Entry 9CGV (electron microscopy, 2.70 A resolution); this record covers chains B and C of the 6 polymer chains in the assembly.

== Chain B ==
Protein: Non-structural protein 8
Organism: Severe acute respiratory syndrome coronavirus 2
UniProt: P0DTD1 (R1AB_SARS2); residues 1-198 here correspond to UniProt positions 3943-4140 (UniProt number = residue number + 3942)
Sequence (198 residues; numbered 1 to 198; the number before each row is that of its first residue):
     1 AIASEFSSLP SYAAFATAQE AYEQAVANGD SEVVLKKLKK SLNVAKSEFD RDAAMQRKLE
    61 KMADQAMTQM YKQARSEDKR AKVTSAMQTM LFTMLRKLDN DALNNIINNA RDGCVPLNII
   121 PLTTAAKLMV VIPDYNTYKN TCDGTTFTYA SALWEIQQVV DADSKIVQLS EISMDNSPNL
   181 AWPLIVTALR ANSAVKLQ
Not modelled in the structure: 1-62, 194-198
UniProt features mapped onto this chain:
  - site: Gln198 (Cleavage)

== Chain C ==
Protein: Non-structural protein 7
Organism: Severe acute respiratory syndrome coronavirus 2
UniProt: P0DTD1 (R1AB_SARS2); residues 1-83 here correspond to UniProt positions 3860-3942 (UniProt number = residue number + 3859)
Sequence (83 residues; row label = number of the first residue in the row):
     1 SKMSDVKCTS VVLLSVLQQL RVESSSKLWA QCVQLHNDIL LAKDTTEAFE KMVSLLSVLL
    61 SMQGAVDINK LCEEMLDNRA TLQ
Not modelled in the structure: 74-83
UniProt features mapped onto this chain:
  - site: Gln83 (Cleavage)

== Chain B / chain C interface ==
Pairs across the interface (7):
  Ala162(B) - Ser26(C)
  Asp163(B) - Ser24(C)
  Asp163(B) - Ser25(C)
  Asp163(B) - Ser26(C)  hydrogen bond (side chain-backbone)
  Pro178(B) - Lys27(C)
  Leu180(B) - Lys27(C)  hydrogen bond (backbone-side chain)
  Trp182(B) - Ser26(C)
Other interface residues (no listed pair), chain B (6 interface residues in all): Ala181

== Summary ==
The interface between chain B and chain C involves 6 residues on one side and 4 on the other; the contacts
include 2 hydrogen bonds. Polar contacts include Asp163(B)-Ser26(C) and Leu180(B)-Lys27(C).
Here chain B is Non-structural protein 8 and chain C is Non-structural protein 7, both from Severe acute
respiratory syndrome coronavirus 2. Entry 9CGV (SARS-CoV-2 nsp12 NiRAN domain bound to a covalent inhibitor
SW090466-1) was determined by electron microscopy.
